7BNO - chains A and C of the 3 polymer chains in the assembly; structure by electron microscopy, 4.20 A resolution (low resolution: residue-level contacts below are approximate; hydrogen-bond / salt-bridge calls are withheld).

Chain A (and C):
Molecule: Spike glycoprotein
Organism: Severe acute respiratory syndrome coronavirus 2
Notes: chain C of this document is another copy of the same molecule, construct and numbering; everything in this record applies to it too
Reference sequence: P0DTC2 (SPIKE_SARS2); residue numbers follow UniProt; this construct covers 1-1146
Amino-acid sequence (1177 residues; row label = number of the first residue in the row; numbers below 1 keep their minus sign (Met-30 is residue -30)):
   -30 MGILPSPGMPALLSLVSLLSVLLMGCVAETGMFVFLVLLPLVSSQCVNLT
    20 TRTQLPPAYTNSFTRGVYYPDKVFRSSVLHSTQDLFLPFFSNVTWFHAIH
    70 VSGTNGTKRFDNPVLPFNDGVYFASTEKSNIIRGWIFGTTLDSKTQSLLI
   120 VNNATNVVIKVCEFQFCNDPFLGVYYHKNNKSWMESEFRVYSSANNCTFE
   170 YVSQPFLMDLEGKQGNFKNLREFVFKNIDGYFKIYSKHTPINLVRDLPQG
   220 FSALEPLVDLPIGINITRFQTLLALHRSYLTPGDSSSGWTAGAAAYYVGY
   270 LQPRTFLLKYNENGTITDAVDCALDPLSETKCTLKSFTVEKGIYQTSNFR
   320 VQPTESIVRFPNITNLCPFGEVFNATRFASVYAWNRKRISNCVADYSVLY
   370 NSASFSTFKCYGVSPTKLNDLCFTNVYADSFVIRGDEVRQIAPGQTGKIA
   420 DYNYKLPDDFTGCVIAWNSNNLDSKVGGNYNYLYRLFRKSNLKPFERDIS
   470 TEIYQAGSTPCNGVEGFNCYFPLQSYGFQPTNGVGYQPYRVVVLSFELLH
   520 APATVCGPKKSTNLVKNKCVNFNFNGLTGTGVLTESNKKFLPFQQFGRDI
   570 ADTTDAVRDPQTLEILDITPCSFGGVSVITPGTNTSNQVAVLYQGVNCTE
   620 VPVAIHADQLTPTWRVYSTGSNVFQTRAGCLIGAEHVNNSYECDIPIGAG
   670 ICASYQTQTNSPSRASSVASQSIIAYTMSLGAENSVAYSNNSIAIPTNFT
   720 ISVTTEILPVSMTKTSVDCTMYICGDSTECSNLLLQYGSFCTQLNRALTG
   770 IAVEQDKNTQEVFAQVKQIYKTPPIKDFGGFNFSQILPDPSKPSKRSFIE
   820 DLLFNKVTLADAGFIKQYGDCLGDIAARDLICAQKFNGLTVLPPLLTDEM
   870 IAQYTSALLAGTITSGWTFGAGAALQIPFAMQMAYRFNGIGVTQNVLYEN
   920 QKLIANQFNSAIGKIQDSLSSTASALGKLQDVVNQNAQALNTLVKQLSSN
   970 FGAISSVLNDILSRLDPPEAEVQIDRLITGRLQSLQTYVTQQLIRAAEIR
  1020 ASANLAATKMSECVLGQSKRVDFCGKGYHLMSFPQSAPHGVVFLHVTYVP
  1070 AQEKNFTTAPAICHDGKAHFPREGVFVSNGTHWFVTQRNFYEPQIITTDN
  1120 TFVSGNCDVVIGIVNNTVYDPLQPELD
Unresolved in the structure: -30 to 13, 71-75, 618-640, 677-688, 828-851, 941-943
Cystine bridges: Cys15-Cys136, Cys131-Cys166, Cys291-Cys301, Cys336-Cys361, Cys379-Cys432, Cys391-Cys525, Cys480-Cys488, Cys538-Cys590, Cys617-Cys649, Cys662-Cys671, Cys738-Cys760, Cys743-Cys749, Cys1032-Cys1043, Cys1082-Cys1126
Covalent attachments: N-acetylglucosamine (NAG) linked to Asn61, Asn165, Asn234, Asn282, Asn331, Asn603, Asn616, Asn709, Asn717, Asn801, Asn1074, Asn1134
Sequence notes: initiating methionine (-30); expression tag (-29 to 0); conflict Gly614 (Asp in P0DTC2), Ser682 (Arg in P0DTC2), Ser685 (Arg in P0DTC2), Pro986 (Lys in P0DTC2), Pro987 (Val in P0DTC2)
Swiss-Prot annotation at these positions:
  - region: Asn280 to Cys301 (Putative superantigen), Arg403 to Asp405 (Integrin-binding motif), Asn448 to Phe456 (Immunodominant HLA epitope recognized by the CD8+), Pro681, Arg683, Ala684 (Putative superantigen), Ser816 to Tyr837 (Fusion peptide 1), Lys835 to Phe855 (Fusion peptide 2)
  - site: Arg815, Ser816 (Cleavage)
  - glycosylation: Asn17 (N-linked (GlcNAc...) (complex) asparagine), Asn61 (N-linked (GlcNAc...) (hybrid) asparagine), Asn74 (N-linked (GlcNAc...) (complex) asparagine), Asn122 (N-linked (GlcNAc...) (hybrid) asparagine), Asn149 (N-linked (GlcNAc...) (complex) asparagine), Asn165 (N-linked (GlcNAc...) (complex) asparagine), Asn234 (N-linked (GlcNAc...) (high mannose) asparagine), Asn282 (N-linked (GlcNAc...) (complex) asparagine), Thr323 (O-linked (GalNAc) threonine), Ser325 (O-linked (HexNAc...) serine), Asn331 (N-linked (GlcNAc...) (complex) asparagine), Asn343 (N-linked (GlcNAc...) (complex) asparagine), Asn603 (N-linked (GlcNAc...) (hybrid) asparagine), Asn616 (N-linked (GlcNAc...) (complex) asparagine), Asn657 (N-linked (GlcNAc...) (complex) asparagine), Thr676 (O-linked (GlcNAc...) threonine), Thr678 (O-linked (GlcNAc...) threonine), Asn709 (N-linked (GlcNAc...) (high mannose) asparagine), Asn717 (N-linked (GlcNAc...) (hybrid) asparagine), Asn801 (N-linked (GlcNAc...) (hybrid) asparagine) and 3 more in UniProt
  - natural variant: Leu5 (L5F: In strain: Iota/B.1.526), Ser13 (S13I: In strain: Epsilon/B.1.427/B.1.429), Leu18 (L18F: In strain: Beta/B.1.351, Gamma/P.1 and 1 more), Thr19 (T19I: In strain: Omicron/BQ.1.1, Omicron/XBB.1.5 and 1 more; T19R: In strain: Delta/B.1.617.2, Omicron/BA.2 and 4 more), Thr20 (T20N: In strain: Gamma/P.1), Leu24 to Ala27 (sequence variant, change not given here; In strain: Omicron/BA.2, Omicron/BA.2.12.1 and 6 more), Pro26 (P26S: In strain: Gamma/P.1), Gln52 (Q52H: In strain: Omicron/EG.5.1), Ala67 (A67V: In strain: Eta/B.1.525, Omicron/BA.1), His69 to Val70 (deletion: In strain: Alpha/B.1.1.7, Eta/B.1.525 and 5 more), Gly75 (G75V: In strain: Lambda/C.37), Thr76 (T76I: In strain: Lambda/C.37), 81 further natural variant entries in UniProt
  - mutagenesis: His69 to Val70 (Increased incorporation of cleaved spike into virions), Asn121 (N121Q: Partial loss of biliverdin affinity), Arg190 (R190K: Partial loss of biliverdin affinity), Asn234 (N234Q: Increased resistance to neutralizing antibodies), Asn331 (N331Q: Reduced viral infectivity), Asn343 (N343Q: Reduced viral infectivity), Leu452 (L452R: Increased resistance to neutralizing antibodies. Decreases HLA binding to NF9 epitope. Increased binding affinity to human ACE2), Tyr453 (Y453F: Decreased HLA binding to NF9 epitope. Increased binding affinity to human ACE2), Ala475 (A475V: Increased resistance to neutralizing antibodies), Val483 (V483A: Increased resistance to neutralizing antibodies), Glu484 (E484D: Increased replication in human TMEM106B overexpressing cells), Phe490 (F490L: Increased resistance to neutralizing antibodies and human covalescent sera neutralization), 11 further mutagenesis entries in UniProt

How chain A and chain C interact:
Contacting residue pairs (95):
  Lys41(A) with Phe562(C); Gln563(C); Gln564(C)
  Val42(A) with Phe565(C); Arg567(C)
  Phe43(A) with Lys557(C); Phe559(C); Gln563(C); Phe565(C); Arg567(C)
  Arg44(A) with Asp568(C); Asp571(C)
  Ser45(A) with Lys557(C)
  Tyr200(A) with Asn394(C); Tyr396(C)
  Glu224(A) with Leu560(C); Phe562(C)
  Tyr369(A) with Ala475(C); Gly476(C)
  Lys378(A) with Tyr489(C)
  Asp737(A) with Asn317(C)
  Met740(A) with Arg319(C); Ser591(C)
  Gln755(A) with Ser968(C)
  Tyr756(A) with Phe970(C)
  Ser758(A) with Gln965(C)
  Phe759(A) with Gln965(C)
  Gln762(A) with Thr961(C)
  Thr768(A) with Gln314(C)
  Gln784(A) with Asp1041(C)
  Lys786(A) with Gly700(C); Ala701(C)
  Gln787(A) with Ala701(C); Asn703(C)
  Ile788(A) with Leu699(C); Ala701(C); Glu702(C); Asn703(C)
  Tyr789(A) with Asn703(C); Val705(C)
  Lys790(A) with Asn703(C); Ser704(C); Val705(C)
  Asp796(A) with Tyr707(C)
  Phe797(A) with Tyr707(C)
  Phe855(A) with Pro589(C)
  Pro863(A) with Ala668(C)
  Leu864(A) with Ala668(C); Gly669(C)
  Met869(A) with Met697(C); Leu699(C)
  Gln872(A) with Leu699(C)
  Thr887(A) with Tyr1047(C)
  Gly889(A) with Lys1045(C)
  Ala890(A) with Lys1045(C); Gly1046(C)
  Gly891(A) with Lys1045(C)
  Leu894(A) with Ala713(C)
  Gln895(A) with Ala706(C); Ser711(C); Ile712(C); Ala713(C)
  Ile896(A) with Ile712(C)
  Pro897(A) with Ser708(C); Ser711(C)
  Met900(A) with Thr1077(C)
  Tyr904(A) with Val1094(C); Arg1107(C)
  Asn907(A) with Arg1107(C)
  Gln913(A) with Pro1090(C); Arg1107(C)
  Asn914(A) with Phe1089(C); Phe1121(C); Ser1123(C)
  Tyr917(A) with Val1128(C)
  Glu918(A) with Val1128(C)
  Lys964(A) with Ile569(C)
  Asn978(A) with Thr547(C)
  Leu981(A) with Lys386(C)
  Ser982(A) with Lys386(C); Leu390(C)
  Arg983(A) with Ser383(C); Leu390(C); Leu517(C)
  Leu984(A) with Gly381(C); Val382(C); Ser383(C)
  Asp985(A) with Ser383(C); Lys386(C)
  Gln1005(A) with Thr1006(C)
  Ile1013(A) with Ile1013(C)
  Thr1027(A) with Arg1039(C)
  Ser1030(A) with Val1040(C); Asp1041(C)
  Glu1031(A) with Arg1039(C)
Interface residues without a listed pair, chain A (79 interface residues in all): Tyr38, Pro225, Asn370, Phe374, Phe377, Arg765, Pro792, Leu861, Pro862, Leu865, Tyr873, Ile882, Thr883, Trp886, Gln920, Asn960, Val963, Ser967, Asp979, Thr1009, Leu1012, Arg1039
Interface residues without a listed pair, chain C (91 interface residues in all): Thr385, Ser477, Phe486, Asn487, Lys558, Gly566, Ala570, Thr588, Gln613, Arg646, Pro665, Gly667, Asn709, Asn710, Pro715, Gln957, Lys964, Asn969, Gly971, Gln1002, Thr1009, Gln1010, Val1068, Glu1072, Pro1079, Val1129, Ile1130

In short:
The interface between chain A and chain C involves 79 residues on one side and 91 on the other.
N-acetylglucosamine is covalently linked to Asn61(A), Asn165(A), Asn234(A), Asn282(A), Asn331(A) and Asn603(A)
and 6 more. Curated annotation (UniProt) lists 24 mutagenesis sites on chain A.
Both chains are Spike glycoprotein (Severe acute respiratory syndrome coronavirus 2). Entry 7BNO (Open
conformation of D614G SARS-CoV-2 spike with 2 Erect RBDs) was determined by electron microscopy together with
7BNM and 7BNN from the same study.
